Entry 8PEN (electron microscopy, 3.10 A resolution); this record covers chains J and R of the 9 polymer chains in the assembly.

[Chain J]
Molecule: DNA-directed RNA polymerase subunit beta'
From: Escherichia coli
Notes: EC 2.7.7.6
Reference sequence: P0A8T7 (RPOC_ECOLI); residue numbers follow UniProt; this construct covers 2-1407
Sequence (1416 residues; each row starts with the number of its first residue):
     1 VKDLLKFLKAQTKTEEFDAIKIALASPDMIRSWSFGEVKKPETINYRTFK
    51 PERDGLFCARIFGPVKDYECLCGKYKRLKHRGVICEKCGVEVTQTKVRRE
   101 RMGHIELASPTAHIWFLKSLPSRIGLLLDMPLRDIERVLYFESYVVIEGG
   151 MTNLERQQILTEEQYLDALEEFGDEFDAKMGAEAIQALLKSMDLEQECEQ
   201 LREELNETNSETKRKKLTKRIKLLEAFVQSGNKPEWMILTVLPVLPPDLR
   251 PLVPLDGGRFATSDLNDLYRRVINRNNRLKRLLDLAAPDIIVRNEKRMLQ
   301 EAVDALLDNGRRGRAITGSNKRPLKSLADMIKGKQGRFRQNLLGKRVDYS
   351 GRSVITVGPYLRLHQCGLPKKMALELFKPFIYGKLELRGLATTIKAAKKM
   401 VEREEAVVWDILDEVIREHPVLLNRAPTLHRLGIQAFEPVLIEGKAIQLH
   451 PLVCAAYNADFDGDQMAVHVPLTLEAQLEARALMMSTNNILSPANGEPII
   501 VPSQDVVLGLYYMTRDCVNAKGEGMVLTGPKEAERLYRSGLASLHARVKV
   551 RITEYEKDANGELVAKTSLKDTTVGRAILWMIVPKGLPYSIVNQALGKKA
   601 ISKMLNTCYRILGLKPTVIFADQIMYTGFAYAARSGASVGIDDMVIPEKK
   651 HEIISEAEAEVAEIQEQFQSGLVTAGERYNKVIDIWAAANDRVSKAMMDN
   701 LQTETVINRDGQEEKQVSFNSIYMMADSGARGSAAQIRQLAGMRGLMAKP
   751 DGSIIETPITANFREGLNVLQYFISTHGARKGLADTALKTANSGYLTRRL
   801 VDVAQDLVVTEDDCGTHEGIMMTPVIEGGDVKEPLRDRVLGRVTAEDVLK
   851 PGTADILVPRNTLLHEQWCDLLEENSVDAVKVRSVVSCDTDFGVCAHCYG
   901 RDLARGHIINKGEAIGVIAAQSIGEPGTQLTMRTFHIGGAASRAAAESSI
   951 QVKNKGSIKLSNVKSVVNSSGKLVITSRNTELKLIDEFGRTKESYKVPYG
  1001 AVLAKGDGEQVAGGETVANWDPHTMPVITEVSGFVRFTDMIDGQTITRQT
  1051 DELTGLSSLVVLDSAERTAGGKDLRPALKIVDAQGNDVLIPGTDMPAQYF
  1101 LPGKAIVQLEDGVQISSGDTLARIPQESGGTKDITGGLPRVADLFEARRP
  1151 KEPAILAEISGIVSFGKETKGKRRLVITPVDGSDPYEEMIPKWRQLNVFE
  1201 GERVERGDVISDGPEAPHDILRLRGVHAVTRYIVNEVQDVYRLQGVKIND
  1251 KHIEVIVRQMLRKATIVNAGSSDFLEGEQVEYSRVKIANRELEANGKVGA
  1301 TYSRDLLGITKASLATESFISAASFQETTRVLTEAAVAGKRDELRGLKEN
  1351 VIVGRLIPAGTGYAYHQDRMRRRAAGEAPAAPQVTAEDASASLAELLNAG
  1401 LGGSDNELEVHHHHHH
Disordered / not traced: 1-15, 936-946, 1127-1133, 1376-1416
Differences from the reference sequence: expression tag (1, 1408-1416)
Bound ions: Zn2+ site 1: Cys70, Cys72, Cys85, Cys88; Mg2+: Asp460, Asp462 (shared with G16(R), U17(R) of chain R); Zn2+ site 2: Cys814, Cys888, Cys895, Cys898
Swiss-Prot annotation at these positions:
  - binding site (Zn(2+)): Cys70, Cys72, Cys85, Cys88, Cys814, Cys888, Cys895, Cys898
  - binding site (Mg(2+)): Asp460, Asp462, Asp464
  - modified residue: Lys983 (N6-acetyllysine)

[Chain R]
Molecule: 17-nt RNA strand
Sequence (17 nucleotides; numbered 1 to 17; the number before each row is that of its first residue):
     1 UUCUUUGGCGGUAGCGU
Disordered / not traced: 1-5
Bound ions: Mg2+: G16, U17 (shared with Asp460(J), Asp462(J) of chain J)

[Chain J / chain R interface]
Pairs across the interface (16):
  Val253(J) with G7(R), base contact
  Leu255(J) with G7(R), base contact
  Asp256(J) with U6(R), phosphate contact
  Ala261(J) with G7(R), base contact
  Arg425(J) with G16(R), hydrogen bond to the sugar; U17(R), sugar contact
  Ala426(J) with G16(R), base contact
  Pro427(J) with G16(R), base contact; U17(R), base contact
  Asn458(J) with U17(R), sugar contact
  Asp460(J) with G16(R), phosphate contact; U17(R), phosphate contact
  Asp462(J) with G16(R), sugar contact; U17(R), phosphate contact
  Gly463(J) with C15(R), sugar contact
  Asp464(J) with G16(R), hydrogen bond to the sugar
Also at the interface, not in a pair above, chain J (13 interface residues in all): Arg322
Also at the interface, not in a pair above, chain R (7 interface residues in all): C9, G10

[Overview]
Chain J and chain R form an interface of 13 and 7 residues respectively, with 2 hydrogen bonds. Among the
polar pairs are Arg425(J)-G16(R) and Asp464(J)-G16(R). UniProt lists 8 Zn2+-binding residues and 3
Mg2+-binding residues on chain J.
Chain J is DNA-directed RNA polymerase subunit beta' (Escherichia coli) and chain R is a 17-nt RNA strand; the
structure, fully recruited RfaH bound to E. coli transcription complex paused at ops site (alternative state
of ..., was determined by electron microscopy, deposited together with 8PFG, 8PFJ, 8PH9, 8PHK, 8PIB, 8PID,
8PIL and 8PIM.
